PDB entry 8RFN | X-ray diffraction, 2.50 A resolution | chains A and C of the 4 polymer chains in the assembly

# Chain A (and C)
Protein: NAD(P)H dehydrogenase [quinone] 1
Organism: Homo sapiens
Notes: EC 1.6.5.2; chain C of this document is another copy of the same molecule, construct and numbering; everything in this record applies to it too
Reference sequence: P15559 (NQO1_HUMAN); residues 1-274 here = UniProt positions 1-274
Chain sequence (274 residues; numbered 1 to 274; the number before each row is that of its first residue):
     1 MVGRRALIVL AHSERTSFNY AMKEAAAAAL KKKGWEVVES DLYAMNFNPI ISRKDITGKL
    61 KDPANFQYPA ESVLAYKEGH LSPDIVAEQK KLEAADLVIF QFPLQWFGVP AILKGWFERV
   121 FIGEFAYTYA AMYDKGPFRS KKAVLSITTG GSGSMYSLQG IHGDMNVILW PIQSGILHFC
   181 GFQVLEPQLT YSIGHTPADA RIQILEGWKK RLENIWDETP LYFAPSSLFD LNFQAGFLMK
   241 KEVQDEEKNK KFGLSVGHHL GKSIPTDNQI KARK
Unresolved in the structure: 1 (chain C: 274)
Residues lining bound ligands:
  - FAD (flavin-adenine dinucleotide), molecule 1: His12, Thr16, Ser17, Phe18, Asn19, Ala21, Pro103, Leu104, Gln105, Trp106, Phe107, Thr148, Thr149, Gly150, Gly151, Tyr156, Ile193, Gly194, Arg201, Leu205
  - FAD, molecule 2: Ile51, Asn65, Gln67, Tyr68, Pro69, Glu118
Curated features (UniProtKB/Swiss-Prot):
  - binding site (FAD): His12, Phe18, Asn19, Gln67, Leu104 to Phe107, Thr148 to Gly151, Tyr156, Arg201
  - binding site (substrate): Ala126 to Thr128
  - modified residue: Ser82 (Phosphoserine)
  - cross-link (Glycyl lysine isopeptide (Lys-Gly)): Lys250 (interchain with G-Cter in SUMO2), Lys251 (interchain with G-Cter in SUMO2)
  - natural variant: Pro187 (P187S: Loss of function associated with defective cofactor binding and accelerated proteasomal degradation)
  - mutagenesis: Gln105 (Q105Y: Decreases the catalytic efficiency toward menadione. Increases the affinity toward NADH. Increases the catalytic afficiency toward nitrobenzene substrate ...), Tyr129 (Y129F/V: Abolishes the interaction with TP73), Ile204 (I204V: Has no effect on the affinity toward NADH; when associated with Y-105)

# Chain A / chain C interface
Residue-residue contacts (6; chain A residue first):
  Ala44(A) with Trp216(C)
  Met45(A) with Ser140(C)
  Asn46(A) with Arg139(C), hydrogen bond; Gln183(C)
  Phe47(A) with Arg139(C)
  Asn48(A) with Arg139(C)
Other interface residues (no listed pair), chain A (7 interface residues in all): Arg15, Lys54
Other interface residues (no listed pair), chain C (6 interface residues in all): Ala130, Asp217

# Overview
7 residues of chain A and 6 residues of chain C are in contact; the contacts include 1 hydrogen bond. The
hydrogen-bonded pair is Asn46(A)-Arg139(C). Ligands of chain A: flavin-adenine dinucleotide.
Chain A and chain C are both NAD(P)H dehydrogenase [quinone] 1 (Homo sapiens); the structure, Human NOQ1
enzyme in its holo form by serial crystallography, was determined by X-ray diffraction together with 8RFM from
the same study.
